PDB entry 9EVE | X-ray diffraction, 3.67 A resolution | chains A and B

[Chain A (and B)]
Protein: NFX1-type zinc finger-containing protein 1
Organism: Homo sapiens
Notes: chain B of this document is another copy of the same molecule, construct and numbering; everything in this record applies to it too
Reference sequence: Q9P2E3 (ZNFX1_HUMAN); residues 19-199 here correspond to UniProt positions 141-321 (UniProt number = residue number + 122)
Amino-acid sequence (199 residues; numbered 1 to 199; the number before each row is that of its first residue):
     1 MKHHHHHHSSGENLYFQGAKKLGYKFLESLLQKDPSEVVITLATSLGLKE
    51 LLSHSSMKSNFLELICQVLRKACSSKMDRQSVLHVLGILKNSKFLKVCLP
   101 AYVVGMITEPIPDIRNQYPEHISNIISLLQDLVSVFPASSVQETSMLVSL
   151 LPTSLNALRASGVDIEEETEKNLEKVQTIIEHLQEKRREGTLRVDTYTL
Not modelled in the structure: 1-16, 190-199
Differences from the reference sequence: initiating methionine (1); expression tag (2-18)

[Interface between chain A and chain B]
Contacting residue pairs - 32 pairs, chain A then chain B:
  V97(A) with V97(B), hydrophobic
  P100(A) with M146(B)
  A101(A) with M146(B)
  V104(A) with Q142(B); M146(B), hydrophobic
  G105(A) with Q142(B)
  I107(A) with Q184(B); R188(B)
  T108(A) with Q142(B), hydrogen bond
  P110(A) with R187(B); R188(B)
  R115(A) with R188(B)
  Q142(A) with V104(B); G105(B); T108(B), hydrogen bond
  M146(A) with P100(B); A101(B); V104(B), hydrophobic; L150(B), hydrophobic
  S149(A) with S149(B); L150(B); T153(B)
  L150(A) with M146(B); S149(B)
  T153(A) with S149(B)
  A157(A) with R188(B)
  Q184(A) with I107(B)
  R187(A) with P110(B)
  R188(A) with I107(B), hydrogen bond (side chain-backbone); P110(B); R115(B); A157(B)
Other interface residues (no listed pair), chain A (23 interface residues in all): E109, V141, S145, S161, E189
Other interface residues (no listed pair), chain B (24 interface residues in all): E109, V141, S145, A160, S161, E189

[Overview]
23 residues of chain A face 24 of chain B across their interface; the contacts include 3 hydrogen bonds. Polar
pairs include T108(A)-Q142(B) and R188(A)-I107(B).
Both chains are NFX1-type zinc finger-containing protein 1 (Homo sapiens). Entry 9EVE (Crystal structure of
the ARM domain of human ZNFX1) was determined by X-ray diffraction together with 9Q9Z from the same study.
